PDB entry 7R5V | electron microscopy, 4.55 A resolution (low resolution: residue-level contacts below are approximate; hydrogen-bond / salt-bridge calls are withheld) | chains J and N of the 13 polymer chains in the assembly

== Chain J ==
Molecule: 171-nt DNA strand
Sequence (171 nucleotides; numbered 4 to 174; the number before each row is that of its first residue):
     4 AATCTGCAAGTGGATATTTGGACCGCTTTGAGGCCTTCGTTGGAAACGGG
    54 AATATCTTCACATAAAAACTAAACAGAAGCATTCTCAGAAACTTCTTTGT
   104 GATGATTGCATTCAACTCACAGAGTTGAACATTCCTTTTGATAGAGCAGT
   154 TTTGAAACACTCTTTTTGTAG
Unresolved in the structure: 4-19, 52-174

== Chain N ==
Name: Centromere protein N
Organism: Homo sapiens
Reference sequence: Q96H22 (CENPN_HUMAN); numbering as in UniProt (aligned over 1-339)
Amino-acid sequence (339 residues; each row starts with the number of its first residue):
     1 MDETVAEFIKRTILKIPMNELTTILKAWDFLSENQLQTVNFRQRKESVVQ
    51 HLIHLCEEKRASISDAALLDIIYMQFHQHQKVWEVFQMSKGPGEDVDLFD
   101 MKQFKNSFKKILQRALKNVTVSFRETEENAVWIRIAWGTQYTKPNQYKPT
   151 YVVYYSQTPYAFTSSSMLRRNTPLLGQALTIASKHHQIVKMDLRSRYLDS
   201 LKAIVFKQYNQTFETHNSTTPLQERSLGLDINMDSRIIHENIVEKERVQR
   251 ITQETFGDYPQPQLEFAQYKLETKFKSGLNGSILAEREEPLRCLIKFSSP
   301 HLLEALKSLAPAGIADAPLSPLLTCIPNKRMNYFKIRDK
Unresolved in the structure: 1, 91-96, 210-232, 278-288, 339
Curated features (UniProtKB/Swiss-Prot):
  - modified residue (Phosphoserine): Ser-226, Ser-235, Ser-282
  - mutagenesis: Arg-11 (R11A: Decreases the binding to centromeres), Arg-196 (R196A: Decreases the binding to centromeres)
What the authors report for this chain:
  - binding site for the 171-nt DNA strand (chain J): Met-167, Arg-169

== How chain J and chain N interact ==
Pairs across the interface - 9 pairs, chain J then chain N:
  DT32(J) / Arg-44(N)
  DT32(J) / Lys-45(N)
  DG33(J) / Met-18(N)
  DG33(J) / Lys-45(N)
  DG42(J) / Met-167(N)
  DT43(J) / Arg-169(N)
  DT43(J) / Arg-170(N)
  DT44(J) / Arg-169(N)
  DT44(J) / Arg-170(N)
Other interface residues (no listed pair), chain J (6 interface residues in all): DA34
Other interface residues (no listed pair), chain N (7 interface residues in all): Pro-17

== Overview ==
Chain J and chain N form an interface of 6 and 7 residues respectively. UniProt lists 2 mutagenesis sites on
chain N. From the paper: a binding site for the 171-nt DNA strand (chain J) at Met-167(N) and Arg-169(N).
Chain J is a 171-nt DNA strand and chain N is Centromere protein N (Homo sapiens); the structure, Structure of
the human CCAN CENP-A alpha-satellite complex, was determined by electron microscopy, deposited together with
7PB4, 7PB8, 7PII, 7PKN, 7R5R, 7R5S, 7YWX and 7YYH.
